Entry 9K3N (electron microscopy, 2.59 A resolution); this record covers chains F and A of the 300 polymer chains in the assembly.

Chain F:
Name: capsid protein F
From: Salmonella phage PJNS002
Amino-acid sequence (429 residues; numbered 1 to 429; the number before each row is that of its first residue):
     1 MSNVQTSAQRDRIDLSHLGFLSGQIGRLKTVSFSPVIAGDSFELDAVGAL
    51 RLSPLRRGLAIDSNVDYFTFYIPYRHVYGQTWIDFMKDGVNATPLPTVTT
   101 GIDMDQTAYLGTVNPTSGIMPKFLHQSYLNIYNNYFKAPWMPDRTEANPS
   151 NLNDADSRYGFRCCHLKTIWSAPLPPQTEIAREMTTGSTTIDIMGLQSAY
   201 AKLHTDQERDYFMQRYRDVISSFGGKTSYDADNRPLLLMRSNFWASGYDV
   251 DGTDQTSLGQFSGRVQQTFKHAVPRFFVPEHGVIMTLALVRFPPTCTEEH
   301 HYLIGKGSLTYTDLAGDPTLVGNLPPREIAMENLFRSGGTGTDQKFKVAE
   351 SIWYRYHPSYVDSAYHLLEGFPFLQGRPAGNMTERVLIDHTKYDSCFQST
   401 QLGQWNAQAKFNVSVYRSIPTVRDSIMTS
Disordered / not traced: 1

Chain A:
Molecule: 5-nt DNA strand
From: Salmonella phage PJNS002
Sequence (5 nucleotides; each row starts with the number of its first residue):
     1 AAAAA

Interface between chain F and chain A:
Residue-residue contacts (8):
  Asn64(F) with DA2(A), sugar contact
  Leu166(F) with DA2(A), base contact
  Lys167(F) with DA2(A), hydrogen bond to the base
  Thr168(F) with DA2(A), base contact
  Arg240(F) with DA1(A), salt bridge to the phosphate
  Asn242(F) with DA1(A), base contact
  Trp244(F) with DA2(A), sugar contact; DA3(A), phosphate contact
Interface residues without a listed pair, chain F (10 interface residues in all): Ser241, Pro293, Pro294
Interface residues without a listed pair, chain A (4 interface residues in all): DA5

In short:
10 residues of chain F and 4 residues of chain A are in contact; the contacts include 1 hydrogen bond and 1
salt bridge. Among the polar pairs are Lys167(F)-DA2(A) and Arg240(F)-DA1(A).
Chain F is capsid protein F and chain A is a 5-nt DNA strand, both from Salmonella phage PJNS002; the
structure, The structure of Salmonella phage PJNS002, was determined by electron microscopy, deposited
together with 9K3M.
